PDB entry 7Y36 | electron microscopy, 2.80 A resolution | chains A and N of the 6 polymer chains in the assembly

== Chain A ==
Name: Isoform Gnas-2 of Guanine nucleotide-binding protein G(s) subunit alpha isoforms short
Organism: Homo sapiens
Notes: fragment: g226a, e268a, n271k, k274d, r280k, t284d, i285t
UniProt: P63092-2 (GNAS2-2_HUMAN); the author numbering skips numbers that UniProt does not, so the offset changes along the chain: 1-58 = UniProt 1-58; 73-394 = UniProt 59-380
Chain sequence (380 residues; numbered 1 to 394; 14 numbers in that range are skipped by the numbering (no residue carries them; nothing is unmodelled there); the number before each row is that of its first residue):
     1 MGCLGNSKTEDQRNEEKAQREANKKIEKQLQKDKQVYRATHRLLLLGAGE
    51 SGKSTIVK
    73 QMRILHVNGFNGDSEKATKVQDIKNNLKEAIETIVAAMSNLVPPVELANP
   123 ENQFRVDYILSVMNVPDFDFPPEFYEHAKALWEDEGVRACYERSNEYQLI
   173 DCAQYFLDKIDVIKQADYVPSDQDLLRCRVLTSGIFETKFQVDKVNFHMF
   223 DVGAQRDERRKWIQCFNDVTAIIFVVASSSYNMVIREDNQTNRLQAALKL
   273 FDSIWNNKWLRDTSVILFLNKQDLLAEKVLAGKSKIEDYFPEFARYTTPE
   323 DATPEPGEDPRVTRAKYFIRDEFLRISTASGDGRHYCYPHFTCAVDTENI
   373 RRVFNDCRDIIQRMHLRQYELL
Unresolved in the structure: 1-10, 73-204, 252-261, 304-307
Sequence notes: engineered mutation Ala226 (Gly212 in P63092-2), Ala268 (Glu254 in P63092-2), Lys271 (Asn257 in P63092-2), Asp274 (Lys260 in P63092-2), Lys280 (Arg266 in P63092-2), Asp284 (Thr270 in P63092-2), Thr285 (Ile271 in P63092-2)

== Chain N ==
Name: NanoBody 35
Organism: synthetic construct
Notes: antibody fragment or engineered binder
Chain sequence (126 residues; each row starts with the number of its first residue):
     1 QVQLQESGGGLVQPGGSLRLSCAASGFTFSNYKMNWVRQAPGKGLEWVSD
    51 ISQSGASISYTGSVKGRFTISRDNAKNTLYLQMNSLKPEDTAVYYCARCP
   101 APFTRDCFDVTSTTYAYRGQGTQVTV
Cystine bridges: Cys22-Cys96, Cys99-Cys107

== How chain A and chain N interact ==
Pairs across the interface - 26 pairs, chain A then chain N:
  Arg228(A) - Thr114(N)
  Asp229(A) - Ser112(N)  hydrogen bond (backbone-side chain)
  Asp229(A) - Thr113(N)
  Glu230(A) - Asp109(N)
  Glu230(A) - Ser112(N)
  Glu230(A) - Thr114(N)
  Arg232(A) - Pro100(N)
  Arg232(A) - Phe108(N)
  Arg232(A) - Asp109(N)  salt bridge
  Arg232(A) - Tyr115(N)
  Gln262(A) - Lys43(N)
  Thr263(A) - Glu46(N)
  Asn264(A) - Glu46(N)  hydrogen bond (backbone-side chain)
  Asn264(A) - Thr61(N)
  Gln267(A) - Trp47(N)
  Gln267(A) - Thr61(N)
  Lys271(A) - Trp47(N)
  Ser275(A) - Asp106(N)
  Ser275(A) - Cys107(N)  hydrogen bond (side chain-backbone)
  Ser275(A) - Phe108(N)
  Asn278(A) - Asp106(N)
  Asn279(A) - Asp106(N)  hydrogen bond
  Asn279(A) - Phe108(N)
  Arg283(A) - Arg105(N)
  Tyr311(A) - Gly62(N)
  Pro313(A) - Gly62(N)
Also at the interface, not in a pair above, chain A (19 interface residues in all): Ile235, Ile276, Lys280, Asp310
Also at the interface, not in a pair above, chain N (19 interface residues in all): Gly42, Gly44, Ser63, Tyr117

== Summary ==
Chain A and chain N each contribute 19 residues to their interface, with 4 hydrogen bonds and 1 salt bridge.
Among the polar pairs are Arg232(A)-Asp109(N), Asp229(A)-Ser112(N) and Asn264(A)-Glu46(N).
Here chain A is Isoform Gnas-2 of Guanine nucleotide-binding protein G(s) subunit alpha isoforms short (Homo
sapiens) and chain N is NanoBody 35 (synthetic construct). Entry 7Y36 (Cryo-EM structure of the
Teriparatide-bound human PTH1R-Gs complex) was determined by electron microscopy.
